PDB entry 6QG6 | electron microscopy, 10.40 A resolution (very low resolution: no residue pairs are listed; an interface is given only as per-side residue counts) | chains F and I of the 16 polymer chains in the assembly

== Chain F ==
Molecule: Translation initiation factor eIF-2B subunit gamma
From: Saccharomyces cerevisiae
UniProt: P09032 (EI2BG_YEAST); numbering as in UniProt (aligned over 1-578)
Amino-acid sequence (578 residues; numbered 1 to 578; the number before each row is that of its first residue):
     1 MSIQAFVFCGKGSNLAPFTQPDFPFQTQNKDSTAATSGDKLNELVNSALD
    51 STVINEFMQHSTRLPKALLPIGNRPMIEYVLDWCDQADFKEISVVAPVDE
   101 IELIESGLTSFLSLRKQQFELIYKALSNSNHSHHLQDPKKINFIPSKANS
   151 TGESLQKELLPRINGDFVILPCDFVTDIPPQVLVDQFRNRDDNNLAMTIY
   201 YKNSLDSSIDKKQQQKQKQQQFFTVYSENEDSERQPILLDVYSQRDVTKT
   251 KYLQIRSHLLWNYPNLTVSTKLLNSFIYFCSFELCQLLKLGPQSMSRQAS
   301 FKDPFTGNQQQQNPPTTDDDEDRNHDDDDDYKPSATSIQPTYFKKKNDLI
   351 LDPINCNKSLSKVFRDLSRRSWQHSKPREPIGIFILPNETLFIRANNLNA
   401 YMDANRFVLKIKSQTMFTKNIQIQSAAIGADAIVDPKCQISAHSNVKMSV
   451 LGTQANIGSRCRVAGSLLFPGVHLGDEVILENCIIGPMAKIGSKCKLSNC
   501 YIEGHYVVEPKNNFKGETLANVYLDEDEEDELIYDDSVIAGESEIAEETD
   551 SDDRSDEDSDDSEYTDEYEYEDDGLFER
Disordered / not traced: 1, 18-57, 113-127, 145-149, 206-217, 229-236, 318-382, 414-578
Swiss-Prot annotation at these positions:
  - modified residue: Ser296 (Phosphoserine), Ser300 (Phosphoserine), Thr306 (Phosphothreonine)

== Chain I ==
Molecule: Translation initiation factor eIF-2B subunit epsilon
From: Saccharomyces cerevisiae
UniProt: P32501 (EI2BE_YEAST); numbering as in UniProt (aligned over 1-712)
Amino-acid sequence (712 residues; each row starts with the number of its first residue):
     1 MAGKKGQKKSGLGNHGKNSDMDVEDRLQAVVLTDSYETRFMPLTAVKPRC
    51 LLPLANVPLIEYTLEFLAKAGVHEVFLICSSHANQINDYIENSKWNLPWS
   101 PFKITTIMSPEARCTGDVMRDLDNRGIITGDFILVSGDVLTNIDFSKMLE
   151 FHKKMHLQDKDHISTMCLSKASTYPKTRTIEPAAFVLDKSTSRCIYYQDL
   201 PLPSSREKTSIQIDPELLDNVDEFVIRNDLIDCRIDICTSHVPLIFQENF
   251 DYQSLRTDFVKGVISSDILGKHIYAYLTDEYAVRVESWQTYDTISQDFLG
   301 RWCYPLVLDSNIQDDQTYSYESRHIYKEKDVVLAQSCKIGKCTAIGSGTK
   351 IGEGTKIENSVIGRNCQIGENIRIKNSFIWDDCIIGNNSIIDHSLIASNA
   401 TLGSNVRLNDGCIIGFNVKIDDNMDLDRNTKISASPLKNAGSRMYDNESN
   451 EQFDQDLDDQTLAVSIVGDKGVGYIYESEVSDDEDSSTEACKEINTLSNQ
   501 LDELYLSDDSISSATKKTKKRRTMSVNSIYTDREEIDSEFEDEDFEKEGI
   551 ATVERAMENNHDLDTALLELNTLRMSMNVTYHEVRIATITALLRRVYHFI
   601 ATQTLGPKDAVVKVFNQWGLLFKRQAFDEEEYIDLMNIIMEKIVEQSFDK
   651 PDLILFSALVSLYDNDIIEEDVIYKWWDNVSTDPRYDEVKKLTVKWVEWL
   701 QNADEESSSEEE
Disordered / not traced: 1-23, 437-454, 473-712
Swiss-Prot annotation at these positions:
  - modified residue (Phosphoserine): Ser478, Ser481, Ser507, Ser525, Ser538, Ser707
  - mutagenesis: Thr552 (T552I: Reduced exchange activity), Glu569 (E569A: Lethal), Ser576 (S576N: Reduced exchange activity), Leu655 to Trp677 (Abolishes binding to SUI3), Trp696 to Glu706 (Abolishes binding to SUI3; probably impairs the conversion of eIF-2-GDP to eIF-2-GTP)

== How chain F and chain I interact ==
At this resolution (10 A) residue pairs are not listed: 12 residues of chain F and 18 of chain I lie at the interface.

== Overview ==
Chain F and chain I form an interface of 12 and 18 residues respectively. UniProt lists 14 mutagenesis sites
on chain I.
Chain F is Translation initiation factor eIF-2B subunit gamma and chain I is Translation initiation factor
eIF-2B subunit epsilon, both from Saccharomyces cerevisiae; the structure, Structure of eIF2B-eIF2
(phosphorylated at Ser51) complex (model D), was determined by electron microscopy, deposited together with
6QG0, 6QG1, 6QG2, 6QG3 and 6QG5.
